PDB entry 7ICS | X-ray diffraction, 2.80 A resolution | chains T and A of the 3 polymer chains in the assembly

# Chain T
Molecule: 7-nt DNA strand
Sequence (7 nucleotides; numbered 2 to 8; the number before each row is that of its first residue):
     2 CATCTGT

# Chain A
Name: Protein (DNA polymerase beta (e.c.2.7.7.7))
Organism: Homo sapiens
UniProtKB: P06746 (DPOB_HUMAN); residues 2-335 here correspond to UniProt positions 1-334 (UniProt number = residue number - 1)
Amino-acid sequence (335 residues; numbered 1 to 335; the number before each row is that of its first residue):
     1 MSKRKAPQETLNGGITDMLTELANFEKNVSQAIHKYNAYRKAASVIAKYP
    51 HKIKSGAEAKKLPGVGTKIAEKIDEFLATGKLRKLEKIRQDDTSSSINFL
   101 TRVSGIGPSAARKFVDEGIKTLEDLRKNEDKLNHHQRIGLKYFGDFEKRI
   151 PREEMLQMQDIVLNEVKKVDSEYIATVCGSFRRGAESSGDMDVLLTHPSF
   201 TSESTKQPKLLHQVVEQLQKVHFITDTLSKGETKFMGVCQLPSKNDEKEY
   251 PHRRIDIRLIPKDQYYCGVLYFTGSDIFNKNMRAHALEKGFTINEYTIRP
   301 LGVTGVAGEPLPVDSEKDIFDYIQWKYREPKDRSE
Not modelled in the structure: 1-8
Bound ions: Na+ site 1 near Leu62 (its only coordinating residue here); Na+ site 2: Thr101, Val103, Ile106 (shared with 1 residue of chain P)
Swiss-Prot annotation at these positions:
  - binding site (K(+)): Lys61
  - binding site (Na(+)): Lys61

# Chain T / chain A interface
Contacting residue pairs (9):
  DA3(T) with Thr233(A), phosphate contact; Lys234(A), phosphate contact
  DT4(T) with Lys230(A), phosphate contact; Gly231(A), phosphate contact; Glu232(A), hydrogen bond to the phosphate; Thr233(A), hydrogen bond to the phosphate; Lys234(A), hydrogen bond to the phosphate
  DC5(T) with Ser229(A), phosphate contact; Lys230(A), hydrogen bond to the phosphate
Other interface residues (no listed pair), chain T (5 interface residues in all): DC2, DT6
Other interface residues (no listed pair), chain A (8 interface residues in all): His134, Tyr296

# In short
5 residues of chain T face 8 of chain A across their interface, with 4 hydrogen bonds. Polar pairs include
DT4(T)-Glu232(A), DT4(T)-Thr233(A) and DT4(T)-Lys234(A). Thr101(A), Val103(A) and Ile106(A) form the Na+ site
2. UniProt lists K+-binding residue Lys61(A) and Na+-binding residue Lys61(A) on chain A.
Here chain T is a 7-nt DNA strand and chain A is Protein (DNA polymerase beta (e.c.2.7.7.7)) (Homo sapiens).
Entry 7ICS (DNA polymerase beta (e.c.2.7.7.7)/DNA complex, soaked in the presence of ZNCL2) was determined by
X-ray diffraction (same publication as 1ZQT, 7ICE, 7ICF, 7ICG, 7ICH, 7ICI and 39 further entries).
